PDB entry 9RAZ | X-ray diffraction, 1.38 A resolution | chains B and D of the 4 polymer chains in the assembly

== Chain B (and D) ==
Name: NADP-dependent glyceraldehyde-3-phosphate dehydrogenase
Organism: Streptococcus pyogenes
Notes: chain D of this document is another copy of the same molecule, construct and numbering; everything in this record applies to it too
UniProt: A0A4U9C786 (A0A4U9C786_STRPY); residue numbers follow UniProt; this construct covers 1-475
Sequence (496 residues; row label = number of the first residue in the row; numbers below 1 keep their minus sign (Ala-20 is residue -20)):
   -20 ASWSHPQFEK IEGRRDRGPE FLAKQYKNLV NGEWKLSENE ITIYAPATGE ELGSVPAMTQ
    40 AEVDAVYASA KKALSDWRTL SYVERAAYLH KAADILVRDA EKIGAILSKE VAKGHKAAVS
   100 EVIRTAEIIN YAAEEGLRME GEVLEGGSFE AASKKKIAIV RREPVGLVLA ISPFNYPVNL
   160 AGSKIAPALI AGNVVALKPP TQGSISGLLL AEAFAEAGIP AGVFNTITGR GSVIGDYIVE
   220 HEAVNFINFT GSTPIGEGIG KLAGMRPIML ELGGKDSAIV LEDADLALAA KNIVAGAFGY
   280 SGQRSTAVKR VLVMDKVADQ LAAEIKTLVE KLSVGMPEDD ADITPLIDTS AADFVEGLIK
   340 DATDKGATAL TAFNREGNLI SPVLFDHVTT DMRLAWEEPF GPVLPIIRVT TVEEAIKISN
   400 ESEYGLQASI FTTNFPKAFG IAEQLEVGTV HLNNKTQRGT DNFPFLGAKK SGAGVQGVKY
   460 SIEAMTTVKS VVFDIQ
Unresolved in the structure: -20 to 0 (chain D: -20 to -1)
Sequence notes: expression tag (-20 to 0); conflict Leu1 (Met in A0A4U9C786), Thr58 (Ala in A0A4U9C786), Ser284 (Cys in A0A4U9C786)
Ligand contacts: NADP (NAP; NADP nicotinamide-adenine-dinucleotide phosphate): Ile150, Ser151, Pro152, Phe153, Asn154, Leu159, Lys177, Pro178, Pro179, Thr180, Gln181, Gly208, Arg209, Gly210, Ser211, Gly214, Asp215, Val218, Phe228, Thr229, Gly230, Ser231, Ile234, Ile238, Glu250, Leu251, Gly252, Gly253, Ser284, Glu377, Phe379, Leu405, Arg437, Phe444

== Chain B / chain D interface ==
Pairs across the interface (33; chain B residue first):
  Tyr110(B) - Arg117(D)  hydrogen bond (backbone-side chain)
  Glu113(B) - Glu113(D)
  Glu113(B) - Arg117(D)
  Glu114(B) - Arg117(D)  salt bridge
  Leu116(B) - Tyr110(D)  hydrophobic
  Arg117(B) - Tyr110(D)  hydrogen bond (side chain-backbone)
  Arg117(B) - Glu113(D)
  Arg117(B) - Glu114(D)  salt bridge
  Arg117(B) - Arg117(D)
  Glu119(B) - Lys458(D)  salt bridge
  Lys134(B) - Glu422(D)  salt bridge
  Asn413(B) - Gln475(D)  hydrogen bond
  Pro415(B) - Asp473(D)
  Pro415(B) - Ile474(D)
  Pro415(B) - Gln475(D)  hydrogen bond (backbone-backbone)
  Lys416(B) - Gln475(D)
  Phe418(B) - Phe472(D)  hydrophobic
  Phe418(B) - Ile474(D)
  Gly419(B) - Ile474(D)
  Gly419(B) - Gln475(D)
  Glu422(B) - Lys134(D)  salt bridge
  Glu422(B) - Ile474(D)
  Lys458(B) - Glu119(D)  salt bridge
  Phe472(B) - Phe414(D)  hydrophobic
  Asp473(B) - Pro415(D)
  Ile474(B) - Pro415(D)
  Ile474(B) - Phe418(D)
  Ile474(B) - Gly419(D)
  Ile474(B) - Glu422(D)
  Gln475(B) - Asn413(D)
  Gln475(B) - Pro415(D)  hydrogen bond (backbone-backbone)
  Gln475(B) - Lys416(D)
  Gln475(B) - Gly419(D)
Other interface residues (no listed pair), chain D (20 interface residues in all): Leu116, Ile136

== In short ==
18 residues of chain B and 20 residues of chain D are in contact, with 5 hydrogen bonds and 6 salt bridges.
Polar pairs include Glu114(B)-Arg117(D), Glu119(B)-Lys458(D) and Lys134(B)-Glu422(D). Ligands of chain B:
NADP.
Chain B and chain D are both NADP-dependent glyceraldehyde-3-phosphate dehydrogenase (Streptococcus pyogenes);
the structure, Streptococcus pyogenes GapN in complex with NADP and glyceraldehyde-3-phosphate, was determined
by X-ray diffraction, deposited together with 9RAS, 9RAV, 9RAU, 9RB1 and 8QHN.
